Entry 9PFF (electron microscopy, 3.09 A resolution); this record covers chains G and A of the 14 polymer chains in the assembly.

[Chain G]
Protein: Synaptosomal-associated protein 25
From: Rattus norvegicus
Reference sequence: P60881 (SNP25_RAT); residue numbers follow UniProt; this construct covers 1-83
Amino-acid sequence (84 residues; row label = number of the first residue in the row; numbering starts at 0):
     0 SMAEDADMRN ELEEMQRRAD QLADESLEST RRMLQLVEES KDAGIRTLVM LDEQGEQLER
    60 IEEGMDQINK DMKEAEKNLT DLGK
Unresolved in the structure: 0-5
Sequence notes: expression tag (0)

[Chain A]
Protein: Vesicle-fusing ATPase
From: Cricetulus griseus
Notes: EC 3.6.4.6
Reference sequence: P18708 (NSF_CRIGR); residue numbers follow UniProt; this construct covers 1-744
Amino-acid sequence (747 residues; row label = number of the first residue in the row; numbers below 1 keep their minus sign (Gly-2 is residue -2)):
    -2 GAHMAGRSMQ AARCPTDELS LSNCAVVSEK DYQSGQHVIV RTSPNHKYIF TLRTHPSVVP
    58 GSVAFSLPQR KWAGLSIGQE IEVALYSFDK AKQCIGTMTI EIDFLQKKNI DSNPYDTDKM
   118 AAEFIQQFNN QAFSVGQQLV FSFNDKLFGL LVKDIEAMDP SILKGEPASG KRQKIEVGLV
   178 VGNSQVAFEK AENSSLNLIG KAKTKENRQS IINPDWNFEK MGIGGLDKEF SDIFRRAFAS
   238 RVFPPEIVEQ MGCKHVKGIL LYGPPGCGKT LLARQIGKML NAREPKVVNG PEILNKYVGE
   298 SEANIRKLFA DAEEEQRRLG ANSGLHIIIF DEIDAICKQR GSMAGSTGVH DTVVNQLLSK
   358 IDGVEQLNNI LVIGMTNRPD LIDEALLRPG RLEVKMEIGL PDEKGRLQIL HIHTARMRGH
   418 QLLSADVDIK ELAVETKNFS GAELEGLVRA AQSTAMNRHI KASTKVEVDM EKAESLQVTR
   478 GDFLASLEND IKPAFGTNQE DYASYIMNGI IKWGDPVTRV LDDGELLVQQ TKNSDRTPLV
   538 SVLLEGPPHS GKTALAAKIA EESNFPFIKI CSPDKMIGFS ETAKCQAMKK IFDDAYKSQL
   598 SCVVVDDIER LLDYVPIGPR FSNLVLQALL VLLKKAPPQG RKLLIIGTTS RKDVLQEMEM
   658 LNAFSTTIHV PNIATGEQLL EALELLGNFK DKERTTIAQQ VKGKKVWIGI KKLLMLIEMS
   718 LQMDPEYRVR KFLALLREEG ASPLDFD
Unresolved in the structure: -2 to 211, 464-468, 741-744
Sequence notes: expression tag (-2 to 0)
Swiss-Prot annotation at these positions:
  - binding site (ATP): Asn505 to Trp510, Pro545 to Leu552
  - binding site (Mg(2+)): Thr550
  - modified residue: Lys105 (N6-acetyllysine), Ser207 (Phosphoserine), Tyr259 (Phosphotyrosine), Ser569 (Phosphoserine)
What the authors report for this chain:
  - binding site for Syntaxin-1A: Tyr294
  - binding site for the ligand ATP: Asp328, Glu329, Asn374, Arg385, Arg388
  - mutagenesis - I209N: decreased catalytic activity on ternary SNARE complexes (citing earlier work)
  - mutagenesis - I209N: unchanged catalytic activity on binary SNARE complexes (citing earlier work)
  - post-translational modification sites: Ser207 (citing earlier work)

[How chain G and chain A interact]
Pairs across the interface - 9 pairs, chain G then chain A:
  Met7(G) - Lys293(A)
  Arg8(G) - Asn292(A)
  Arg8(G) - Lys293(A)
  Arg8(G) - Tyr294(A)  hydrogen bond (side chain-backbone)
  Arg8(G) - Val295(A)
  Asn9(G) - Lys293(A)  hydrogen bond (backbone-backbone)
  Asn9(G) - Tyr294(A)
  Asn9(G) - Val295(A)
  Leu11(G) - Tyr294(A)  hydrophobic
Also at the interface, not in a pair above, chain G (5 interface residues in all): Glu10
Also at the interface, not in a pair above, chain A (5 interface residues in all): Val346

[Summary]
The chain G/chain A interface involves 5 residues from each chain, with 2 hydrogen bonds. Polar contacts
include Arg8(G)-Tyr294(A) and Asn9(G)-Lys293(A). The paper reports a binding site for the ligand ATP at
Asp328(A), Glu329(A) and Asn374(A) among others; I209N of chain A reduces catalytic activity on ternary SNARE
complexes.
Here chain G is Synaptosomal-associated protein 25 (Rattus norvegicus) and chain A is Vesicle-fusing ATPase
(Cricetulus griseus). Entry 9PFF (Min22bin20S complex (NSF-alphaSNAP-2:2 syntaxin-1a H3:SNAP-25 SN1),
non-hydrolyzing, class 27) was determined by electron microscopy, deposited together with 9OJR, 9OJU, 9OJZ,
9OK3, 9OK5, 9OKC and 17 further entries.
